PDB entry 6G16 | X-ray diffraction, 2.80 A resolution | chains A and B

== Chain A ==
Molecule: Histone-binding protein RBBP4
From: Homo sapiens
UniProtKB: Q09028 (RBBP4_HUMAN); residues 1-425 here = UniProt positions 1-425
Sequence (425 residues; each row starts with the number of its first residue):
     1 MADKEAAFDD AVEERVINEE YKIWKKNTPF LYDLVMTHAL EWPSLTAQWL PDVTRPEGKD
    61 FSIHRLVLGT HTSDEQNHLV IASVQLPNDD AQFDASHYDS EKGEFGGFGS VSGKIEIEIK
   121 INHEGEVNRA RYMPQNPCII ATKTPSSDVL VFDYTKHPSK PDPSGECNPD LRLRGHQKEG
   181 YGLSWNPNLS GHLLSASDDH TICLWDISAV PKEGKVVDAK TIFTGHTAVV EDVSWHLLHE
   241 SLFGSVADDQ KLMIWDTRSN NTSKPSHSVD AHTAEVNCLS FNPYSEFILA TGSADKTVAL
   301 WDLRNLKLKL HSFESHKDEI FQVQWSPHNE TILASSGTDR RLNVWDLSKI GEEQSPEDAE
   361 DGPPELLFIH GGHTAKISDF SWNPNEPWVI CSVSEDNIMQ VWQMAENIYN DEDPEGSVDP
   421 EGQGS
Disordered / not traced: 1-9, 90-102, 412-425
Curated features (UniProtKB/Swiss-Prot):
  - modified residue: Ala2 (N-acetylalanine), Lys4 (N6-acetyllysine), Ser110 (Phosphoserine), Lys160 (N6-acetyllysine), Ser355 (Phosphoserine)
  - cross-link (Glycyl lysine isopeptide (Lys-Gly)): Lys4 (interchain with G-Cter in SUMO2), Lys160 (interchain with G-Cter in SUMO2)
  - mutagenesis: Val35 (V35A: Loss of interaction with ARMC12), Pro43 (P43A: Loss of interaction with ZNF827 and loss of localization to telomeres; when associated with A-73), Ser73 (S73A: Loss of interaction with ZNF827 and loss of localization to telomeres; when associated with A-43), Glu126 to Asn128 (Loss of interaction with ZNF827), Glu126 (E126A: Loss of interaction with ZNF827 and loss of localization to telomeres; when associated with A-128 and A-179), Asn128 (N128A: Loss of interaction with ZNF827 and loss of localization to telomeres; when associated with A-126 and A-179), Glu179 (E179A: Loss of interaction with ZNF827 and loss of localization to telomeres; when associated with A-126 and A-128), Tyr181 (Y181A: Loss of interaction with ZNF827 and loss of localization to telomeres), Glu231 (E231A: Decreased interaction with ZNF827; when associated with A-277), Asn277 (N277A: Decreased interaction with ZNF827; when associated with A-231), Glu395 (E395A: Decreased interaction with ZNF827)

== Chain B ==
Molecule: Metastasis-associated protein MTA1
From: Homo sapiens
UniProtKB: Q13330 (MTA1_HUMAN), isoform Q13330-3; residues 464-546 here correspond to UniProt positions 447-529 (UniProt number = residue number - 17)
Sequence (85 residues; row label = number of the first residue in the row):
   462 GAAMKTRQAF YLHTTKLTRI ARRLCREILR PWHAARHPYL PINSAAIKAE CTARLPEASQ
   522 SPLVLKQAVR KPLEAVLRYL ETHPR
Disordered / not traced: 462-467, 519-528
Construct notes: expression tag (462-463)

== Chain A / chain B interface ==
Contacting residue pairs - 121 pairs, chain A then chain B:
  Asn18(A) - Arg468(B)  hydrogen bond
  Glu20(A) - Tyr500(B)
  Tyr21(A) - Arg468(B)
  Tyr21(A) - Phe471(B)
  Ile23(A) - Pro499(B)
  Ile23(A) - Tyr500(B)
  Ile23(A) - Leu501(B)
  Ile23(A) - Pro502(B)
  Trp24(A) - Phe471(B)  hydrophobic
  Trp24(A) - Pro499(B)
  Lys25(A) - Gln469(B)
  Lys25(A) - Phe471(B)
  Asn27(A) - Pro499(B)  hydrogen bond (side chain-backbone)
  Asn27(A) - Leu501(B)  hydrogen bond (side chain-backbone)
  Asn27(A) - Pro502(B)
  Asn27(A) - Ile503(B)  hydrogen bond (side chain-backbone)
  Thr28(A) - Leu473(B)
  Pro29(A) - Leu473(B)
  Pro29(A) - Thr475(B)
  Pro29(A) - Thr479(B)
  Pro29(A) - Arg483(B)  hydrogen bond (backbone-side chain)
  Phe30(A) - Arg483(B)
  Phe30(A) - Leu490(B)  hydrophobic
  Phe30(A) - Ile503(B)  hydrophobic
  Phe30(A) - Ser505(B)
  Phe30(A) - Ile508(B)  hydrophobic
  Leu31(A) - Ala495(B)
  Leu31(A) - Ala496(B)
  Tyr32(A) - Thr475(B)  hydrogen bond (backbone-side chain)
  Tyr32(A) - Arg483(B)  hydrogen bond (backbone-side chain)
  Asp33(A) - Leu473(B)
  Asp33(A) - His474(B)
  Asp33(A) - Thr475(B)  hydrogen bond (backbone-backbone)
  Asp33(A) - Arg480(B)  salt bridge
  Asp33(A) - Arg483(B)  salt bridge
  Leu34(A) - Tyr472(B)  hydrophobic
  Leu34(A) - Leu473(B)
  Val35(A) - Phe471(B)  hydrophobic
  Val35(A) - Tyr472(B)
  Val35(A) - Leu473(B)  hydrogen bond (backbone-backbone)
  Met36(A) - Phe471(B)
  Met36(A) - Tyr472(B)  hydrophobic
  Thr37(A) - Ala470(B)
  Thr37(A) - Phe471(B)  hydrogen bond (backbone-backbone)
  Pro87(A) - Tyr472(B)
  Pro87(A) - His474(B)
  Glu104(A) - Thr476(B)  hydrogen bond (backbone-side chain)
  Glu104(A) - Leu478(B)
  Glu104(A) - Thr479(B)
  Phe105(A) - Thr476(B)
  Phe105(A) - Leu478(B)  hydrophobic
  Phe105(A) - Thr479(B)
  Phe105(A) - Ala482(B)  hydrophobic
  Phe105(A) - Lys509(B)
  Phe105(A) - Cys512(B)  hydrophobic
  Gly106(A) - Thr475(B)
  Gly106(A) - Thr476(B)  hydrogen bond (backbone-backbone)
  Gly106(A) - Thr479(B)  hydrogen bond (backbone-side chain)
  Gly107(A) - Leu473(B)
  Gly107(A) - His474(B)  hydrogen bond (backbone-backbone)
  Gly107(A) - Thr476(B)
  Phe108(A) - Phe471(B)  hydrophobic
  Phe108(A) - Tyr472(B)
  Phe108(A) - Leu473(B)
  Gly109(A) - Tyr472(B)  hydrogen bond (backbone-backbone)
  Ser110(A) - Tyr472(B)
  Val111(A) - Ala470(B)  hydrophobic
  Val111(A) - Phe471(B)
  Val111(A) - Tyr472(B)  hydrophobic
  Lys114(A) - Tyr472(B)
  Asn282(A) - Leu534(B)
  Ser285(A) - Leu534(B)
  Ile288(A) - Leu538(B)  hydrophobic
  Leu300(A) - Leu541(B)  hydrophobic
  Lys309(A) - Arg546(B)
  Leu310(A) - Leu538(B)  hydrophobic
  Leu310(A) - Arg546(B)
  His311(A) - Leu541(B)
  His311(A) - Arg546(B)
  Ser312(A) - Arg546(B)
  Glu330(A) - Pro533(B)
  Glu330(A) - Leu534(B)  hydrogen bond (side chain-backbone)
  Thr331(A) - Arg531(B)
  Thr331(A) - Lys532(B)
  Thr331(A) - Val537(B)
  Arg340(A) - Tyr500(B)
  Arg341(A) - Tyr500(B)
  Asp346(A) - Arg531(B)  salt bridge
  Leu347(A) - Val537(B)
  Ser348(A) - Arg531(B)
  Ser348(A) - Lys532(B)
  Ile350(A) - Tyr540(B)
  Ile350(A) - Leu541(B)  hydrophobic
  Gly351(A) - Tyr540(B)
  Gln354(A) - Arg497(B)  hydrogen bond
  Asp358(A) - Trp493(B)
  Asp358(A) - Arg497(B)
  Asp361(A) - His494(B)  salt bridge
  Asp361(A) - Arg497(B)
  Asp361(A) - His498(B)  salt bridge
  Gly362(A) - Arg497(B)  hydrogen bond (backbone-side chain)
  Pro363(A) - Arg497(B)  hydrogen bond (backbone-side chain)
  Leu366(A) - Arg497(B)
  Leu367(A) - Ala496(B)
  Phe368(A) - Ala496(B)
  Ile369(A) - Ala496(B)  hydrogen bond (backbone-backbone)
  Ile369(A) - Arg497(B)
  Gly371(A) - Pro499(B)
  Gly371(A) - Tyr500(B)  hydrogen bond (backbone-side chain)
  His373(A) - Tyr500(B)
  Thr374(A) - Arg468(B)
  Ala405(A) - Arg483(B)
  Glu406(A) - Arg484(B)  salt bridge
  Asn407(A) - Arg483(B)  hydrogen bond
  Asn407(A) - Pro492(B)
  Ile408(A) - Ala496(B)  hydrophobic
  Tyr409(A) - Arg531(B)  hydrogen bond (backbone-side chain)
  Asn410(A) - Arg484(B)
  Asn410(A) - Ala529(B)
  Asp411(A) - Arg484(B)  salt bridge
  Asp411(A) - Arg487(B)  salt bridge
Other interface residues (no listed pair), chain A (69 interface residues in all): Glu14, Asn88, Gly103, Arg304, Pro364, Trp388
Other interface residues (no listed pair), chain B (46 interface residues in all): Arg491, Thr513, Glu535

== Summary ==
The interface between chain A and chain B involves 69 residues on one side and 46 on the other, with 23
hydrogen bonds and 8 salt bridges. Among the polar pairs are Asp33(A)-Arg480(B), Asp33(A)-Arg483(B) and
Asp346(A)-Arg531(B). UniProt lists 11 mutagenesis sites on chain A.
Chain A is Histone-binding protein RBBP4 and chain B is Metastasis-associated protein MTA1, both from Homo
sapiens; the structure, Structure of the human RBBP4:MTA1(464-546) complex showing loop exchange, was
determined by X-ray diffraction, deposited together with 5FXY.
